PDB entry 9INW | X-ray diffraction, 1.52 A resolution | chain A

[Chain A]
Name: Death-associated protein kinase 1
Organism: Homo sapiens
Notes: EC 2.7.11.1
UniProtKB: P53355 (DAPK1_HUMAN); residue numbers follow UniProt; this construct covers 1-285
Sequence (293 residues; numbered 1 to 293; the number before each row is that of its first residue):
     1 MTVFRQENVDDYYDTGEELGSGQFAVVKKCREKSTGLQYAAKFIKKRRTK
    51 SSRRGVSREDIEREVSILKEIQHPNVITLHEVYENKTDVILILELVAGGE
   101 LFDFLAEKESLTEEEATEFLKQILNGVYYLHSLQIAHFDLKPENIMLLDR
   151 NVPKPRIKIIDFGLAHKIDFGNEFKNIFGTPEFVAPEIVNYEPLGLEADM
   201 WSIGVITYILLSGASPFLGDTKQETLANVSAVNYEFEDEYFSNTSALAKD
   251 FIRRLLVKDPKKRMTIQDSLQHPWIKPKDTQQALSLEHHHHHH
Not modelled in the structure: 1, 109, 278-293
Construct notes: expression tag (286-293)
Residues lining bound ligands: A1L2V ((E)-1-[2,4-bis(oxidanyl)phenyl]-3-(3-chloranyl-4-oxidanyl-phenyl)prop-2-en-1-one): Leu19, Gly20, Ser21, Gly22, Ala25, Val27, Ala40, Lys42, Ile77, Leu93, Glu94, Leu95, Val96, Glu143, Met146, Ile160, Asp161

[Summary]
Ligands of chain A: compound A1L2V.
Chain A is Death-associated protein kinase 1 (Homo sapiens); the structure, Crystal structure of DAPK1 in
complex with compound 9, was determined by X-ray diffraction (same publication as 9INV and 9INX).
